PDB entry 6ACF | electron microscopy, 3.00 A resolution | chains A and B of the 8 polymer chains in the assembly

== Chain A (and B) ==
Name: Leucine dehydrogenase
Source organism: Geobacillus stearothermophilus 10
Notes: chain B of this document is another copy of the same molecule, construct and numbering; everything in this record applies to it too
UniProtKB: A0A0K2HC96 (A0A0K2HC96_GEOSE); residue numbers follow UniProt; this construct covers 1-367
Sequence (367 residues; row label = number of the first residue in the row):
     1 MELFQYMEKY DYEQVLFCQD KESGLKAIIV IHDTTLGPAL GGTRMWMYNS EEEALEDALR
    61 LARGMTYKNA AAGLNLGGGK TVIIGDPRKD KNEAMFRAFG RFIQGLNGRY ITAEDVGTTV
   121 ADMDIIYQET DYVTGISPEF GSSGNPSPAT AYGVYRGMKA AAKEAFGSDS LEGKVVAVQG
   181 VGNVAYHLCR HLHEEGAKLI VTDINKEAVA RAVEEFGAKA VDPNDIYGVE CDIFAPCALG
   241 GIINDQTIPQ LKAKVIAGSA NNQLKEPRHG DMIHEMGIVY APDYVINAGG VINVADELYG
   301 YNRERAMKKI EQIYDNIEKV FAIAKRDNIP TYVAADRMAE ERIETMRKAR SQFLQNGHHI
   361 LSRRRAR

== Chain A / chain B interface ==
Residue-residue contacts - 59 pairs, chain A then chain B:
  Glu2(A) with Glu51(B)
  Leu3(A) with Phe17(B), hydrophobic; Glu51(B), hydrogen bond (backbone-side chain)
  Phe4(A) with Cys18(B); Lys26(B); Ala27(B); Ile28(B), hydrophobic; Glu51(B); Ile84(B), hydrophobic
  Met7(A) with Phe17(B); Gln19(B), hydrogen bond (backbone-side chain)
  Glu8(A) with Gln19(B); Lys21(B); Lys26(B), salt bridge
  Lys9(A) with Lys21(B)
  Asp11(A) with Gln19(B); Lys21(B)
  Tyr12(A) with Gln19(B), hydrogen bond (backbone-side chain)
  Glu13(A) with Phe17(B); Cys18(B); Gln19(B), hydrogen bond (backbone-backbone)
  Gln14(A) with Leu16(B); Phe17(B); Phe102(B)
  Val15(A) with Leu16(B); Phe17(B), hydrogen bond (backbone-backbone)
  Leu16(A) with Gln14(B); Val15(B); Leu16(B), hydrophobic
  Phe17(A) with Leu3(B), hydrophobic; Met7(B); Glu13(B); Gln14(B); Val15(B), hydrogen bond (backbone-backbone)
  Cys18(A) with Phe4(B); Glu13(B)
  Gln19(A) with Met7(B), hydrogen bond (side chain-backbone); Glu8(B); Asp11(B); Tyr12(B), hydrogen bond (side chain-backbone); Glu13(B), hydrogen bond (backbone-backbone)
  Lys21(A) with Glu8(B); Lys9(B); Asp11(B)
  Lys26(A) with Phe4(B); Glu8(B), salt bridge
  Ala27(A) with Phe4(B)
  Ile28(A) with Phe4(B), hydrophobic
  Glu51(A) with Glu2(B); Leu3(B), hydrogen bond (side chain-backbone); Phe4(B)
  Ile84(A) with Phe4(B), hydrophobic
  Phe102(A) with Gln14(B); Arg109(B)
  Gly105(A) with Gly105(B); Leu106(B)
  Leu106(A) with Gly105(B)
  Asn107(A) with Asn107(B)
  Arg109(A) with Phe102(B)

== Overview ==
The chain A/chain B interface involves 26 residues from each chain, with 10 hydrogen bonds and 2 salt bridges.
Polar contacts include Glu8(A)-Lys26(B), Leu3(A)-Glu51(B) and Met7(A)-Gln19(B).
Both chains are Leucine dehydrogenase (Geobacillus stearothermophilus 10). Entry 6ACF (structure of leucine
dehydrogenase from Geobacillus stearothermophilus by cryo-EM) was determined by electron microscopy, deposited
together with 6ACH.
